Entry 4Y16 (X-ray diffraction, 2.60 A resolution); this record covers chains A and C of the 4 polymer chains in the assembly.

# Chain A
Name: Antigen-presenting glycoprotein CD1d1
Organism: Mus musculus
Notes: fragment: Ectodomain
UniProtKB: P11609 (CD1D1_MOUSE); residues 1-279 here correspond to UniProt positions 19-297 (UniProt number = residue number + 18)
Amino-acid sequence (285 residues; each row starts with the number of its first residue):
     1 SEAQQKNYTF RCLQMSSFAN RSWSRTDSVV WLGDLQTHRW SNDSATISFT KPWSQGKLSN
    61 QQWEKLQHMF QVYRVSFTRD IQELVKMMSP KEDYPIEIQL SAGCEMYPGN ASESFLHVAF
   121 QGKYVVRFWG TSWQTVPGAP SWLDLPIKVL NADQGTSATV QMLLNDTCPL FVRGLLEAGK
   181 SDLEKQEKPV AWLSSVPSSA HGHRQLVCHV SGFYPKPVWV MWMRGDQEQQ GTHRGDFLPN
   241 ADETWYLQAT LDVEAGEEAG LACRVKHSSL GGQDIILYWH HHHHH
Not modelled in the structure: 1-5, 198-203, 280-285
Sequence notes: variant His201 (Asp219 in P11609); expression tag (280-285)
UniProt features mapped onto this chain:
  - binding site (a D-galactosylceramide): Asp80, Asp153 to Thr156
  - glycosylation (N-linked (GlcNAc...) asparagine): Asn7, Asn20, Asn42, Asn110, Asn165
Disulfides: Cys104-Cys168, Cys208-Cys263
Covalent attachments: N-acetylglucosamine (NAG) linked to Asn20, Asn42; glycan linked to Asn165
Ligand contacts: 48G (N-[(2S,3S,4R)-3,4-dihydroxy-1-{[6-O-(naphthalen-1-ylcarbamoyl)-alpha-D-galactopyranosyl]oxy}octadecan-2-yl]hexacosanamide): Phe10, Cys12, Gln14, Ser28, Val30, His38, Trp40, Ile47, Trp63, Leu66, Met69, Phe70, Tyr73, Ser76, Phe77, Asp80, Ile81, Leu84, Val85, Leu100, Ala102, Gly103, Leu116, Val118, Phe120, Trp133, Trp142, Leu143, Pro146, Leu150, Asp153, Gly155, Thr156, Thr159, Val160, Leu163, Leu164, Thr167, Cys168, Phe171

# Chain C
Name: Chimeric TCR Valpha14/Jalpha18 chain (mouse variable domain, human constant domain)
Organism: Mus musculus, Homo sapiens
Amino-acid sequence (209 residues; numbered -1 to 207; the number before each row is that of its first residue; numbers below 1 keep their minus sign (Met-1 is residue -1)):
    -1 MKTQVEQSPQ SLVVRQGENC VLQCNYSVTP DNHLRWFKQD TGKGLVSLTV LVDQKDKTSN
    59 GRYSATLDKD AKHSTLHITA TLLDDTATYI CVVGDRGSAL GRLHFGAGTQ LIVIPDIQNP
   119 DPAVYQLRDS KSSDKSVCLF TDFDSQTNVS QSKDSDVYIT DKCVLDMRSM DFKSNSAVAW
   179 SNKSDFACAN AFNNSIIPED TFFPSPESS
Not modelled in the structure: -1 to 0, 182, 204-207
Disulfides: Cys22-Cys89, Cys136-Cys186
Ligand contacts: 48G (N-[(2S,3S,4R)-3,4-dihydroxy-1-{[6-O-(naphthalen-1-ylcarbamoyl)-alpha-D-galactopyranosyl]oxy}octadecan-2-yl]hexacosanamide): Pro28, Asn30, Asp93, Arg94, Gly95

# Chain A / chain C interface
Contacting residue pairs (18):
  Val72(A) - Thr27(C)
  Val72(A) - Pro28(C)
  Ser76(A) - Pro28(C)
  Ser76(A) - Arg94(C)  hydrogen bond (backbone-side chain)
  Arg79(A) - Asp93(C)  salt bridge
  Arg79(A) - Arg94(C)
  Arg79(A) - Leu98(C)  hydrogen bond (side chain-backbone)
  Arg79(A) - Gly99(C)
  Arg79(A) - Arg100(C)
  Asp80(A) - Arg94(C)  salt bridge
  Asp80(A) - Leu98(C)
  Glu83(A) - Leu98(C)
  Glu83(A) - Arg100(C)  salt bridge
  Met87(A) - Leu98(C)  hydrophobic
  Val149(A) - Ser96(C)
  Val149(A) - Leu98(C)  hydrophobic
  Ala152(A) - Gly95(C)
  Asp153(A) - Gly95(C)
Other interface residues (no listed pair), chain A (10 interface residues in all): Leu84
Other interface residues (no listed pair), chain C (10 interface residues in all): Asn30

# Overview
The chain A/chain C interface involves 10 residues from each chain; the contacts include 2 hydrogen bonds and
3 salt bridges. Polar pairs include Arg79(A)-Asp93(C), Asp80(A)-Arg94(C) and Glu83(A)-Arg100(C). Compound 48G
is bound between chain A and chain C.
Here chain A is Antigen-presenting glycoprotein CD1d1 (Mus musculus) and chain C is Chimeric TCR
Valpha14/Jalpha18 chain (mouse variable domain, human constant domain) (Mus musculus, Homo sapiens). Entry
4Y16 (Crystal structure of the mCD1d/NC-aGC/iNKTCR ternary complex) was determined by X-ray diffraction.
